PDB entry 5D0W | X-ray diffraction, 2.80 A resolution | chains A and B of the 28 polymer chains in the assembly

# Chain A
Molecule: Proteasome subunit alpha type-2
From: Saccharomyces cerevisiae (strain ATCC 204508 / S288c)
Notes: EC 3.4.25.1
Reference sequence: P23639 (PSA2_YEAST); residues 1-250 here = UniProt positions 1-250
Chain sequence (250 residues; each row starts with the number of its first residue):
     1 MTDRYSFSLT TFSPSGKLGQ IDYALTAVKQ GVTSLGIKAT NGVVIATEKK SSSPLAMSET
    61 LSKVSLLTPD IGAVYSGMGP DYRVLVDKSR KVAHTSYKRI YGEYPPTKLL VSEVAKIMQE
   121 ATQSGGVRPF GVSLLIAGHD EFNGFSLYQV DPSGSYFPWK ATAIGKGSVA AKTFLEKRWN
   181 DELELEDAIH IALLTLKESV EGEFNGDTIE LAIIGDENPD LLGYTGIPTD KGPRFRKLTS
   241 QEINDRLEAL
Swiss-Prot annotation at these positions:
  - cross-link: Lys108 (Glycyl lysine isopeptide (Lys-Gly) (interchain with G-Cter in ubiquitin))

# Chain B
Molecule: Proteasome subunit alpha type-3
From: Saccharomyces cerevisiae (strain ATCC 204508 / S288c)
Notes: EC 3.4.25.1
Reference sequence: P23638 (PSA3_YEAST); residues 0-257 here correspond to UniProt positions 1-258 (UniProt number = residue number + 1)
Chain sequence (258 residues; each row starts with the number of its first residue; numbering starts at 0):
     0 MGSRRYDSRT TIFSPEGRLY QVEYALESIS HAGTAIGIMA SDGIVLAAER KVTSTLLEQD
    60 TSTEKLYKLN DKIAVAVAGL TADAEILINT ARIHAQNYLK TYNEDIPVEI LVRRLSDIKQ
   120 GYTQHGGLRP FGVSFIYAGY DDRYGYQLYT SNPSGNYTGW KAISVGANTS AAQTLLQMDY
   180 KDDMKVDDAI ELALKTLSKT TDSSALTYDR LEFATIRKGA NDGEVYQKIF KPQEIKDILV
   240 KTGITKKDED EEADEDMK
Not modelled in the structure: 0, 245-257
Swiss-Prot annotation at these positions:
  - cross-link (Glycyl lysine isopeptide (Lys-Gly)): Lys99 (interchain with G-Cter in ubiquitin), Lys198 (interchain with G-Cter in ubiquitin), Lys230 (interchain with G-Cter in ubiquitin)

# How chain A and chain B interact
Contacting residue pairs - 65 pairs, chain A then chain B:
  Arg4(A) with Ser2(B), hydrogen bond (backbone-side chain)
  Tyr5(A) with Ser2(B); Tyr5(B)
  Ser6(A) with Gly125(B); Leu127(B)
  Phe7(A) with Ser2(B); Tyr5(B); Asp6(B); Gly126(B)
  Ser8(A) with Gly126(B), hydrogen bond (backbone-backbone); Leu127(B); Arg128(B), hydrogen bond (side chain-backbone)
  Thr10(A) with Arg128(B)
  Thr11(A) with Ser7(B); Thr9(B); Gln20(B)
  Phe12(A) with Gln20(B); Tyr23(B); Ser27(B); Leu79(B), hydrophobic; Arg128(B); Pro129(B); Gly131(B)
  Ser13(A) with Tyr23(B)
  Pro14(A) with Tyr23(B), hydrophobic; Glu26(B)
  Ser15(A) with Glu26(B); His30(B)
  Gly16(A) with Tyr23(B); Ser27(B), hydrogen bond (backbone-side chain)
  Leu18(A) with Arg128(B)
  Lys38(A) with Glu57(B), salt bridge
  Lys116(A) with Ile85(B)
  Gln119(A) with Ala81(B); Asp82(B), hydrogen bond; Ile85(B); Arg128(B)
  Thr122(A) with Arg128(B), hydrogen bond (backbone-side chain)
  Gln123(A) with Tyr121(B); Leu127(B); Arg128(B), hydrogen bond (side chain-backbone); Pro129(B); Phe130(B)
  Gly125(A) with Leu127(B)
  Ser153(A) with Ala81(B)
  Gly154(A) with Ala81(B)
  Ser155(A) with Ala81(B)
  Tyr156(A) with Glu84(B), hydrogen bond
  Phe157(A) with Leu56(B), hydrophobic
  Pro158(A) with Leu56(B); Glu57(B), hydrogen bond (backbone-backbone); Thr60(B); Ser61(B)
  Trp159(A) with Ser53(B); Leu55(B); Leu56(B)
  Lys160(A) with Thr54(B); Leu55(B), hydrogen bond (backbone-backbone); Leu56(B); Glu57(B)
  Ala161(A) with Leu55(B)
  Lys172(A) with Leu55(B)
  Leu175(A) with Leu55(B), hydrophobic
  Glu176(A) with Thr54(B); Leu55(B)
Interface residues without a listed pair, chain A (33 interface residues in all): Ser112, Ser124
Interface residues without a listed pair, chain B (32 interface residues in all): Ala24, Thr80

# Overview
Chain A and chain B form an interface of 33 and 32 residues respectively, with 10 hydrogen bonds and 1 salt
bridge. Polar contacts include Lys38(A)-Glu57(B), Arg4(A)-Ser2(B) and Ser8(A)-Arg128(B).
Here chain A is Proteasome subunit alpha type-2 and chain B is Proteasome subunit alpha type-3, both from
Saccharomyces cerevisiae (strain ATCC 204508 / S288c). Entry 5D0W (Yeast 20S proteasome beta5-T1S mutant) was
determined by X-ray diffraction together with 5CZ4, 5CZ5, 5CZ6, 5CZ7, 5CZ8, 5CZ9 and 16 further entries from
the same study.
